PDB entry 6PPN | X-ray diffraction, 1.91 A resolution | chains B and H of the 8 polymer chains in the assembly

== Chain B ==
Protein: U6 snRNA-associated Sm-like protein LSm2
From: Schizosaccharomyces pombe (strain 972 / ATCC 24843)
UniProt: O94408 (LSM2_SCHPO); residues 1-96 here = UniProt positions 1-96
Chain sequence (96 residues; numbered 1 to 96; the number before each row is that of its first residue):
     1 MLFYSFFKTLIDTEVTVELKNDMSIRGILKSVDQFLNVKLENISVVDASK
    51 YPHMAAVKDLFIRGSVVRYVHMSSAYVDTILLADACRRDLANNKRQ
Unresolved in the structure: 95-96

== Chain H ==
Protein: U6 snRNA-associated Sm-like protein LSm8
From: Schizosaccharomyces pombe (strain 972 / ATCC 24843)
UniProt: O74483 (LSM8_SCHPO); residue numbers follow UniProt; this construct covers 1-94
Chain sequence (94 residues; row label = number of the first residue in the row):
     1 MSLADFMEQRVQVITNDGRVVLGSLKGFDHTTNLILSDSFERIISMDQDM
    51 ETIPLGVYLLRGENVAMVGLVNEELDSEIEWTKIRGEAIPDVVH

== Interface between chain B and chain H ==
Residue-residue contacts (54):
  Leu-19(B) with Met-67(H), hydrophobic
  Lys-20(B) with Asp-91(H); Val-92(H); Val-93(H), hydrogen bond (backbone-backbone)
  Asn-21(B) with Ile-89(H); Pro-90(H); Asp-91(H); Val-92(H)
  Met-23(B) with Met-67(H), hydrophobic; Ile-89(H), hydrophobic
  Ile-25(B) with Met-67(H), hydrophobic
  Phe-35(B) with His-30(H)
  Lys-39(B) with Ser-2(H); Asp-5(H), salt bridge
  Lys-50(B) with Glu-87(H), salt bridge
  Tyr-51(B) with Pro-90(H)
  Pro-52(B) with Trp-81(H); Arg-85(H); Gly-86(H)
  His-53(B) with Gln-12(H), hydrogen bond (backbone-side chain); Val-20(H); Ile-44(H); Trp-81(H); Glu-87(H); Ile-89(H)
  Ala-55(B) with Ile-79(H), hydrophobic
  Ala-56(B) with Leu-70(H); Val-71(H); Asn-72(H), hydrogen bond (backbone-backbone); Leu-75(H), hydrophobic; Asp-76(H)
  Val-57(B) with Gly-69(H); Leu-70(H)
  Lys-58(B) with Leu-70(H)
  Asp-59(B) with Phe-6(H); Gly-69(H); Leu-70(H), hydrogen bond (backbone-backbone)
  Leu-60(B) with Met-67(H), hydrophobic; Val-68(H); Gly-69(H)
  Phe-61(B) with Leu-3(H), hydrophobic; Phe-6(H), hydrophobic; Thr-32(H); Met-67(H); Val-68(H), hydrogen bond (backbone-backbone)
  Ile-62(B) with Ala-66(H)
  Arg-63(B) with Thr-31(H), hydrogen bond (side chain-backbone); Thr-32(H), hydrogen bond; Gly-62(H), hydrogen bond (side chain-backbone); Glu-63(H); Val-65(H); Ala-66(H), hydrogen bond (backbone-backbone)
  Val-66(B) with Ala-66(H); Val-92(H), hydrophobic
Other interface residues (no listed pair), chain B (23 interface residues in all): Ser-31, Met-54
Other interface residues (no listed pair), chain H (36 interface residues in all): Asn-16, Ile-84, Ala-88, His-94

== Overview ==
Chain B and chain H form an interface of 23 and 36 residues respectively, with 9 hydrogen bonds and 2 salt
bridges. Among the polar pairs are Lys-39(B)/Asp-5(H), Lys-50(B)/Glu-87(H) and His-53(B)/Gln-12(H).
Here chain B is U6 snRNA-associated Sm-like protein LSm2 and chain H is U6 snRNA-associated Sm-like protein
LSm8, both from Schizosaccharomyces pombe (strain 972 / ATCC 24843). Entry 6PPN (Structure of S. pombe Lsm2-8
with unprocessed U6 snRNA) was determined by X-ray diffraction (same publication as 6PPP, 6PPQ and 6PPV).
